PDB entry 4H63 | X-ray diffraction, 3.40 A resolution | chains H and Q of the 6 polymer chains in the assembly

Chain H:
Name: Mediator of RNA polymerase II transcription subunit 8
Organism: Schizosaccharomyces pombe
UniProtKB: O94646 (MED8_SCHPO); residue numbers follow UniProt; this construct covers 1-200
Sequence (200 residues; each row starts with the number of its first residue):
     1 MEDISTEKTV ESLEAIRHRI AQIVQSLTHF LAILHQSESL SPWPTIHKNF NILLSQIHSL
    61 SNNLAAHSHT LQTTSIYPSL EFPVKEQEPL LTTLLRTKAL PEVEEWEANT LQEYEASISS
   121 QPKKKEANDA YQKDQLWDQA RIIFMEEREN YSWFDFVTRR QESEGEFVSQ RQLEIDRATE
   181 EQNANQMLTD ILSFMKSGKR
Disordered / not traced: 1-2, 119-126, 155-170

Chain Q:
Name: Mediator of RNA polymerase II transcription subunit 17
Organism: Schizosaccharomyces pombe
UniProtKB: P87306 (MED17_SCHPO); residues 78-545 here = UniProt positions 78-545
Sequence (469 residues; each row starts with the number of its first residue):
    77 GNVLEFATLD SKRNVNDTEV ESMDSQAYKK ELIEQIMIAQ TECSLALDMT SLLLSKFKEN
   137 SIETISPFLK STVPPSSLQF SRSQPPESKE SDATLAKCWK EKSLTSSCKF LFEAKERLTS
   197 VVETEHEYYT ELVKVKEASW PLFNSQGSNH LSVQYSCLGG ISLGLGLIRM KPESKSFEVQ
   257 SSLLYSQAAL KISILNKDRD EIGSSTWSWP SQNCNSVLLK DIYKLQEILF EMDIWNSLLQ
   317 EAQSCGNQGV NFTGDEILVP ISDDHVVRIT LETSSKNTES GFTEDKKSNE DTSTNFVTIK
   377 QEKELLKCLC DTLNAIAHIL FLKHCRKSDR RSQQPELYMA IDANAPLILR PLIFYYNLNQ
   437 ESLEFQRWLK QRDISFKFMP NYPWEKAKDF LELENSLSIN RLSISWRIMV SNFEPAIFIQ
   497 HTPTLHGTDK SVWRCKDQYS SNQFSSLKNV CQYIEHHINS LSRRSKKTE
Disordered / not traced: 77-98, 351-368, 411-417, 504-507, 538-545
Construct notes: expression tag (77)

Chain H / chain Q interface:
Residue-residue contacts (94):
  Ser5(H) - Arg158(Q)  hydrogen bond
  Thr9(H) - Phe156(Q)
  Thr9(H) - Arg158(Q)
  Val10(H) - Leu130(Q)
  Val10(H) - Phe133(Q)  hydrophobic
  Val10(H) - Phe156(Q)  hydrophobic
  Leu13(H) - Leu129(Q)  hydrophobic
  Leu13(H) - Leu130(Q)  hydrophobic
  Glu14(H) - Leu130(Q)
  Arg17(H) - Leu123(Q)
  Arg17(H) - Thr126(Q)
  Arg17(H) - Ser127(Q)
  Arg17(H) - Leu130(Q)
  Arg17(H) - Ser137(Q)
  Arg17(H) - Thr140(Q)
  Ile20(H) - Cys119(Q)
  Ile20(H) - Leu123(Q)  hydrophobic
  Ala21(H) - Leu123(Q)
  Val24(H) - Cys119(Q)  hydrophobic
  Val24(H) - Ser120(Q)
  Leu27(H) - Ile112(Q)  hydrophobic
  Leu27(H) - Ala115(Q)  hydrophobic
  Leu27(H) - Gln116(Q)
  Leu27(H) - Cys119(Q)  hydrophobic
  Thr28(H) - Gln116(Q)  hydrogen bond (backbone-side chain)
  Phe30(H) - Ile112(Q)  hydrophobic
  Leu31(H) - Ile109(Q)
  Leu31(H) - Ile112(Q)  hydrophobic
  Leu31(H) - Met113(Q)  hydrophobic
  Leu31(H) - Gln116(Q)
  Leu34(H) - Lys105(Q)
  Leu34(H) - Leu108(Q)  hydrophobic
  Leu34(H) - Ile109(Q)  hydrophobic
  His35(H) - Ile109(Q)
  Glu38(H) - Gln102(Q)  hydrogen bond (backbone-side chain)
  Glu38(H) - Lys105(Q)  salt bridge
  Ser39(H) - Gln102(Q)
  Ser39(H) - Lys105(Q)
  Leu40(H) - Ser101(Q)
  Leu40(H) - Tyr104(Q)  hydrophobic
  Leu40(H) - Lys105(Q)
  Leu40(H) - Leu108(Q)  hydrophobic
  Phe50(H) - Ile112(Q)  hydrophobic
  Gln72(H) - Pro161(Q)
  Gln72(H) - Pro162(Q)
  Thr73(H) - Arg158(Q)  hydrogen bond (backbone-side chain)
  Thr73(H) - Ser159(Q)  hydrogen bond (backbone-backbone)
  Thr74(H) - Phe156(Q)
  Thr74(H) - Ser157(Q)
  Ser75(H) - Gln155(Q)
  Ser75(H) - Phe156(Q)
  Ser75(H) - Ser157(Q)  hydrogen bond (backbone-backbone)
  Ser75(H) - Gln160(Q)  hydrogen bond
  Ile76(H) - Met125(Q)  hydrophobic
  Ile76(H) - Leu129(Q)  hydrophobic
  Ile76(H) - Leu154(Q)  hydrophobic
  Ile76(H) - Gln155(Q)
  Tyr77(H) - Leu154(Q)
  Tyr77(H) - Gln155(Q)  hydrogen bond (backbone-backbone)
  Tyr77(H) - Phe156(Q)
  Tyr77(H) - Ser157(Q)
  Pro78(H) - Ser153(Q)
  Ser79(H) - Ser152(Q)  hydrogen bond (side chain-backbone)
  Ser79(H) - Ser153(Q)  hydrogen bond (backbone-backbone)
  Ser79(H) - Leu154(Q)
  Ser79(H) - Gln155(Q)
  Glu81(H) - Pro150(Q)
  Glu81(H) - Pro151(Q)
  Glu81(H) - Ser152(Q)
  Glu81(H) - Ser153(Q)
  Phe82(H) - Val149(Q)  hydrophobic
  Phe82(H) - Ser153(Q)
  Pro83(H) - Pro150(Q)
  Gln87(H) - Thr148(Q)
  Leu90(H) - Leu145(Q)  hydrophobic
  Thr93(H) - Leu121(Q)
  Leu94(H) - Asp124(Q)
  Leu94(H) - Met125(Q)
  Leu94(H) - Leu128(Q)  hydrophobic
  Leu94(H) - Leu145(Q)  hydrophobic
  Leu100(H) - Glu118(Q)
  Trp106(H) - Trp175(Q)
  Glu107(H) - Leu171(Q)
  Glu107(H) - Trp175(Q)
  Thr110(H) - Leu171(Q)
  Thr110(H) - Trp175(Q)  hydrogen bond
  Thr110(H) - Lys178(Q)  hydrogen bond (backbone-side chain)
  Leu111(H) - Ser167(Q)
  Leu111(H) - Thr170(Q)
  Leu111(H) - Leu171(Q)  hydrophobic
  Tyr114(H) - Cys174(Q)  hydrophobic
  Ala130(H) - Lys173(Q)
  Lys133(H) - Glu177(Q)
  Trp137(H) - Leu180(Q)  hydrophobic
Other interface residues (no listed pair), chain H (51 interface residues in all): Thr6, Ile23, Ile46, Leu53, Leu91, Leu95, Glu113, Ala127
Other interface residues (no listed pair), chain Q (53 interface residues in all): Ile114, Ala122, Asn136

In short:
51 residues of chain H and 53 residues of chain Q are in contact, with 12 hydrogen bonds and 1 salt bridge.
Polar contacts include Glu38(H)-Lys105(Q), Ser5(H)-Arg158(Q) and Thr28(H)-Gln116(Q).
Here chain H is Mediator of RNA polymerase II transcription subunit 8 and chain Q is Mediator of RNA
polymerase II transcription subunit 17, both from Schizosaccharomyces pombe. Entry 4H63 (Structure of the
Schizosaccharomyces pombe Mediator head module) was determined by X-ray diffraction (same publication as 4H61
and 4H62).
